Entry 7DAF (X-ray diffraction, 2.40 A resolution); this record covers chains B and F of the 6 polymer chains in the assembly.

[Chain B]
Molecule: Tubulin beta chain
Source organism: Sus scrofa
UniProt: A0A287AGU7 (A0A287AGU7_PIG); the author numbering skips numbers that UniProt does not, so the offset changes along the chain: 1-358 = UniProt 1-358; 367-453 = UniProt 359-445
Chain sequence (445 residues; each row starts with the number of its first residue; note: 8 numbers in that range are skipped by the numbering (no residue carries them; nothing is unmodelled there)):
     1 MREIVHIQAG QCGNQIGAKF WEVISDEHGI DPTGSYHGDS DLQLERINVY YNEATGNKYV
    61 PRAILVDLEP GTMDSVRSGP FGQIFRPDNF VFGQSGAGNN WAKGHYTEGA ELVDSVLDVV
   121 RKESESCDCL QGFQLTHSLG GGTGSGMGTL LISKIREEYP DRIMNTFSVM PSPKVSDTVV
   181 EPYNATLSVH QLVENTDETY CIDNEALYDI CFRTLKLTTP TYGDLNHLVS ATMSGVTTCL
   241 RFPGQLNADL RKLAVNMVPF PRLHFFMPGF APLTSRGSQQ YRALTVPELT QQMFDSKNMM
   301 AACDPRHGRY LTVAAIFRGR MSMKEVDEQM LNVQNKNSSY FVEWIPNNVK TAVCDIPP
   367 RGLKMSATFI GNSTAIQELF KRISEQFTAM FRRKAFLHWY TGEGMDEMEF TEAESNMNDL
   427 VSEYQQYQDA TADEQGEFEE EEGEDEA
Not modelled in the structure: 275-279, 437-453
Ion coordination: Mg2+: Gln11 (together with GDP); Ca2+ near Glu111 (its only coordinating residue here)
Small-molecule neighbours: GDP (guanosine-5'-diphosphate): Gly10, Gln11, Cys12, Gln15, Ile16, Asp67, Asn99, Ser138, Gly140, Gly141, Gly142, Thr143, Gly144, Ser145, Val169, Pro171, Val175, Asp177, Glu181, Asn204, Leu207, Tyr222, Leu225, Asn226

[Chain F]
Molecule: Tubulin tyrosine ligase
Source organism: Gallus gallus
UniProt: E1BQ43 (E1BQ43_CHICK); numbering as in UniProt (aligned over 1-378)
Chain sequence (384 residues; each row starts with the number of its first residue):
     1 MYTFVVRDEN SSVYAEVSRL LLATGQWKRL RKDNPRFNLM LGERNRLPFG RLGHEPGLVQ
    61 LVNYYRGADK LCRKASLVKL IKTSPELSES CTWFPESYVI YPTNLKTPVA PAQNGIRHLI
   121 NNTRTDEREV FLAAYNRRRE GREGNVWIAK SSAGAKGEGI LISSEASELL DFIDEQGQVH
   181 VIQKYLEKPL LLEPGHRKFD IRSWVLVDHL YNIYLYREGV LRTSSEPYNS ANFQDKTCHL
   241 TNHCIQKEYS KNYGRYEEGN EMFFEEFNQY LMDALNTTLE NSILLQIKHI IRSCLMCIEP
   301 AISTKHLHYQ SFQLFGFDFM VDEELKVWLI EVNGAPACAQ KLYAELCQGI VDVAISSVFP
   361 LADTGQKTSQ PTSIFIKLHH HHHH
Not modelled in the structure: 106-124, 153-157, 363-371
Sequence notes: expression tag (379-384)
Ion coordination: Mg2+: Glu331 (together with AMP-PCP)
Small-molecule neighbours: AMP-PCP (ACP; phosphomethylphosphonic acid adenylate ester): Lys74, Ile148, Lys150, Gln183, Lys184, Tyr185, Leu186, Lys198, Asp200, Arg202, Arg222, His239, Leu240, Thr241, Asn242, Asp318, Met320, Ile330, Glu331, Asn333

[Interface between chain B and chain F]
Contacting residue pairs (8; chain B residue first):
  Leu331(B) with Pro56(F)
  Gln334(B) with Arg36(F), hydrogen bond
  Asn335(B) with Arg36(F), hydrogen bond; Pro56(F); Gly57(F); Leu58(F)
  Ser338(B) with Asn34(F), hydrogen bond; Arg36(F)
Other interface residues (no listed pair), chain B (6 interface residues in all): Ser339, Asn347
Other interface residues (no listed pair), chain F (8 interface residues in all): Thr3, Lys28, Leu30

[In short]
6 residues of chain B and 8 residues of chain F are in contact; the contacts include 3 hydrogen bonds. Polar
pairs include Gln334(B)-Arg36(F), Asn335(B)-Arg36(F) and Ser338(B)-Asn34(F). Ligands of chain B: GDP. Ligands
of chain F: AMP-PCP.
Chain B is Tubulin beta chain (Sus scrofa) and chain F is Tubulin tyrosine ligase (Gallus gallus); the
structure, IXA in complex with tubulin, was determined by X-ray diffraction together with 7DAD and 7DAE from
the same study.
